7NKP - chains G and H of the 14 polymer chains in the assembly; structure by electron microscopy, 4.06 A resolution (low resolution: residue-level contacts below are approximate; hydrogen-bond / salt-bridge calls are withheld).

Chain G:
Protein: ATP synthase gamma chain
From: Mycobacterium smegmatis (strain ATCC 700084 / mc(2)155)
Reference sequence: A0R201 (ATPG_MYCS2); numbering as in UniProt (aligned over 1-307)
Amino-acid sequence (307 residues; row label = number of the first residue in the row):
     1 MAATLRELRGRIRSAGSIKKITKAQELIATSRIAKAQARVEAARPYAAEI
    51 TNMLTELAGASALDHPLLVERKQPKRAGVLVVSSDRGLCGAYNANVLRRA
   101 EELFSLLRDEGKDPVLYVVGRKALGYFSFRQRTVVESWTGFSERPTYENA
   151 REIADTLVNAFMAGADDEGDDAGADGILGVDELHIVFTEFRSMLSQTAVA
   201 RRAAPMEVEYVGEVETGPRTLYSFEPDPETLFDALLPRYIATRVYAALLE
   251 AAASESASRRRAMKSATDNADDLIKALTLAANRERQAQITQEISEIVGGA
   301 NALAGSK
Disordered / not traced: 1-55, 66-219, 234-307

Chain H:
Protein: ATP synthase epsilon chain
From: Mycobacterium smegmatis (strain ATCC 700084 / mc(2)155)
Reference sequence: A0R1Z9 (ATPE_MYCS2); numbering as in UniProt (aligned over 1-121)
Amino-acid sequence (121 residues; each row starts with the number of its first residue):
     1 MADLNVEIVAVERELWSGPATFVFTRTTAGEIGILPRHIPLVAQLVDDAM
    51 VRVEREGEDDLRIAVDGGFLSVTEETVRILVENAQFESEIDADAAKEDAA
   101 SDDERTAAWGRARLRALGQID
Disordered / not traced: 1-2, 5-19, 55-68, 78-121

Chain G / chain H interface:
Pairs across the interface - 16 pairs, chain G then chain H:
  Leu-221(G) / Pro-40(H)
  Tyr-222(G) / Pro-40(H)
  Tyr-222(G) / Val-42(H)
  Tyr-222(G) / Thr-73(H)
  Ser-223(G) / Pro-40(H)
  Ser-223(G) / Leu-41(H)
  Ser-223(G) / Val-42(H)
  Phe-224(G) / Val-42(H)
  Glu-225(G) / Thr-27(H)
  Glu-225(G) / Ala-29(H)
  Glu-225(G) / Ile-32(H)
  Glu-225(G) / Leu-41(H)
  Glu-225(G) / Val-42(H)
  Pro-226(G) / Thr-28(H)
  Pro-226(G) / Ala-43(H)
  Leu-231(G) / Gln-44(H)
Also at the interface, not in a pair above, chain G (8 interface residues in all): Leu-57
Also at the interface, not in a pair above, chain H (12 interface residues in all): Phe-69, Glu-74

Overview:
8 residues of chain G and 12 residues of chain H are in contact.
Chain G is ATP synthase gamma chain and chain H is ATP synthase epsilon chain, both from Mycobacterium
smegmatis (strain ATCC 700084 / mc(2)155); the structure, Mycobacterium smegmatis ATP synthase Fo state 2, was
determined by electron microscopy together with 7NJK, 7NJL, 7NJM, 7NJN, 7NJO, 7NJP and 20 further entries from
the same study.
